PDB entry 8XYC | electron microscopy, 2.51 A resolution | chains A and C of the 4 polymer chains in the assembly

Chain A:
Protein: dVemCas12e
Amino-acid sequence (880 residues; row label = number of the first residue in the row):
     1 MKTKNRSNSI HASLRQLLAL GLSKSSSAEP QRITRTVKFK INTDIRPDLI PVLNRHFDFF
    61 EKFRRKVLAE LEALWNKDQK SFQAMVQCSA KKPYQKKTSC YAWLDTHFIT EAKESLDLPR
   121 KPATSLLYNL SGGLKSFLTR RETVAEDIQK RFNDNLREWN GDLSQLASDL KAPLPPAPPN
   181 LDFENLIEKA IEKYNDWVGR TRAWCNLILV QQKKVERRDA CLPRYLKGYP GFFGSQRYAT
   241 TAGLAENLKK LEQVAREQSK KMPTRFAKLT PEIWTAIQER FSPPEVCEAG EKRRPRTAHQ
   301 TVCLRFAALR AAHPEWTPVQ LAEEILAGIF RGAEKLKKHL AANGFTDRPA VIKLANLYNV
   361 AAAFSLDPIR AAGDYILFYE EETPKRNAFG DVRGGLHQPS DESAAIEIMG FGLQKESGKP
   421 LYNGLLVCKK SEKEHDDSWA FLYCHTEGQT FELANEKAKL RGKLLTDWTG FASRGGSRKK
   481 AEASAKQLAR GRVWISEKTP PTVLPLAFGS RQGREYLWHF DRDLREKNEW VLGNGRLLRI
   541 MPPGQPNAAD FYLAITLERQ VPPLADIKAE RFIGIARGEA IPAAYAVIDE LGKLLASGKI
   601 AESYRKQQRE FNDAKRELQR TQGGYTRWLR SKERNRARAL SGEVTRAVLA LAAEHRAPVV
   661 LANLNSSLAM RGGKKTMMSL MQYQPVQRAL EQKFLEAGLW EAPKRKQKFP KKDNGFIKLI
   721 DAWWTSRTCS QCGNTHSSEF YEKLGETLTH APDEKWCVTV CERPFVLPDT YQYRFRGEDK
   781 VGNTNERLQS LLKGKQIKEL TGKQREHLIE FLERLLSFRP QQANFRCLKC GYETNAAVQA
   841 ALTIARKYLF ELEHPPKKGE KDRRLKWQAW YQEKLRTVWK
Not modelled in the structure: 1-7, 284-296, 664-683, 735-823, 879-880
From the paper describing this entry:
  - binding site for the 35-nt DNA strand: Tyr101, Tyr422, Gly475 to Lys486
  - specificity-determining residues: Lys479
  - mutagenesis - K91A/K92A/K96A/K97A: abolished catalytic activity on dsDNA
  - mutagenesis - K91A/K92A/K96A/K97A: unchanged catalytic activity on bubbled dsDNA
  - binding site for the 35-nt DNA strand: Tyr101, Arg478, Lys479
  - mutagenesis - R478A, K479A: decreased catalytic activity

Chain C:
Molecule: 147-nt RNA strand
Sequence (147 nucleotides; row label = number of the first residue in the row; numbers below 1 keep their minus sign (G-126 is residue -126)):
  -126 GUUAGCUGUC UCUUCGGAGG CAGAUUUACU UUGAUUCUUU GCGCCUUUAC GUCCCACGUA
   -66 UUUGACGCAA CUCGCGAACU UCAGCGGUUC UUCGGAAUCG CUGACGCUCG CGGGGCUGGU
    -6 UUCAAAGAGG GCGACACCCU GGUGAAC
Not modelled in the structure: -49 to -20

Chain A / chain C interface:
Residue-residue contacts (159):
  Ser9(A) - U-124(C)  hydrogen bond to the sugar
  Ser9(A) - A-123(C)  phosphate contact
  Ser9(A) - A-1(C)  hydrogen bond to the phosphate
  Ile10(A) - A-1(C)  hydrogen bond to the phosphate
  Ile10(A) - G0(C)  phosphate contact
  His11(A) - A-123(C)  salt bridge to the phosphate
  His11(A) - G-122(C)  hydrogen bond to the base
  Ala12(A) - A-123(C)  phosphate contact
  Arg15(A) - G-122(C)  hydrogen bond to the sugar
  Thr34(A) - A1(C)  base contact
  Arg35(A) - A1(C)  sugar contact
  Thr36(A) - A1(C)  hydrogen bond to the base
  Thr36(A) - G2(C)  hydrogen bond to the sugar
  Lys38(A) - G2(C)  hydrogen bond to the phosphate
  Lys38(A) - G3(C)  salt bridge to the phosphate
  Lys40(A) - C-98(C)  phosphate contact
  Lys40(A) - U-97(C)  salt bridge to the phosphate
  Arg64(A) - G4(C)  hydrogen bond to the phosphate
  Arg64(A) - C5(C)  salt bridge to the phosphate
  Asn206(A) - G17(C)  base contact
  Leu207(A) - G17(C)  base contact
  Leu207(A) - A18(C)  sugar contact
  Gln211(A) - G17(C)  hydrogen bond to the base
  Gln211(A) - A18(C)  hydrogen bond to the base
  Gln211(A) - A19(C)  hydrogen bond to the sugar
  Gln212(A) - A19(C)  hydrogen bond to the phosphate
  Gln212(A) - C20(C)  phosphate contact
  Lys227(A) - A9(C)  salt bridge to the phosphate
  Gly228(A) - A7(C)  hydrogen bond to the phosphate
  Gly228(A) - C8(C)  hydrogen bond to the phosphate
  Tyr229(A) - A7(C)  sugar contact
  Pro230(A) - G6(C)  sugar contact
  Pro230(A) - A7(C)  sugar contact
  Gly231(A) - G6(C)  hydrogen bond to the phosphate
  Gly231(A) - A7(C)  hydrogen bond to the phosphate
  Phe232(A) - G6(C)  phosphate contact
  Phe233(A) - G4(C)  sugar contact
  Phe233(A) - C5(C)  sugar contact
  Gly234(A) - C5(C)  hydrogen bond to the phosphate
  Gly234(A) - G6(C)  phosphate contact
  Ser235(A) - G6(C)  hydrogen bond to the phosphate
  Gln236(A) - G6(C)  hydrogen bond to the phosphate
  Gln236(A) - A7(C)  phosphate contact
  Arg237(A) - C5(C)  salt bridge to the phosphate
  Arg237(A) - G6(C)  hydrogen bond to the phosphate
  Arg280(A) - G17(C)  salt bridge to the phosphate
  Thr297(A) - U-79(C)  hydrogen bond to the phosphate
  Arg305(A) - C-74(C)  sugar contact
  Arg305(A) - C-73(C)  hydrogen bond to the sugar
  Ala308(A) - C-74(C)  sugar contact
  Ala312(A) - C-74(C)  base contact
  Gly328(A) - C-73(C)  phosphate contact
  Gly328(A) - C-72(C)  phosphate contact
  Arg331(A) - C-73(C)  hydrogen bond to the base
  Arg331(A) - C-72(C)  sugar contact
  Gly332(A) - C-72(C)  hydrogen bond to the phosphate
  Lys335(A) - U-81(C)  salt bridge to the phosphate
  Lys335(A) - C-72(C)  phosphate contact
  Lys335(A) - A-71(C)  salt bridge to the phosphate
  Leu336(A) - U-81(C)  phosphate contact
  Leu336(A) - U-80(C)  phosphate contact
  His339(A) - C-82(C)  hydrogen bond to the sugar
  His339(A) - U-81(C)  hydrogen bond to the sugar
  His339(A) - G-63(C)  base contact
  Asn343(A) - A-62(C)  hydrogen bond to the sugar
  Asn343(A) - C-61(C)  sugar contact
  Thr346(A) - A-62(C)  hydrogen bond to the phosphate
  Thr346(A) - C-61(C)  phosphate contact
  Asp347(A) - G-63(C)  hydrogen bond to the base
  Asp347(A) - A-62(C)  sugar contact
  Pro349(A) - U-64(C)  base contact
  Pro349(A) - G-63(C)  sugar contact
  Ala350(A) - U-81(C)  sugar contact
  Lys353(A) - U-80(C)  salt bridge to the phosphate
  Lys353(A) - U-79(C)  phosphate contact
  Asn359(A) - G14(C)  hydrogen bond to the sugar
  Arg370(A) - U16(C)  phosphate contact
  Arg370(A) - G17(C)  salt bridge to the phosphate
  Tyr375(A) - U16(C)  phosphate contact
  Tyr375(A) - G17(C)  hydrogen bond to the phosphate
  Phe378(A) - U16(C)  sugar contact
  Phe389(A) - G14(C)  sugar contact
  Arg393(A) - U13(C)  hydrogen bond to the sugar
  Ser403(A) - G4(C)  phosphate contact
  Ala404(A) - G4(C)  phosphate contact
  Ala405(A) - G3(C)  sugar contact
  Ala405(A) - G4(C)  sugar contact
  Glu434(A) - U-101(C)  base contact
  His435(A) - U-101(C)  base contact
  His435(A) - U-100(C)  salt bridge to the phosphate
  Asp436(A) - U-101(C)  base contact
  Asp437(A) - U-101(C)  hydrogen bond to the base
  Asp437(A) - U-100(C)  base contact
  Ser438(A) - U-100(C)  base contact
  Trp439(A) - U-100(C)  hydrogen bond to the base
  Leu506(A) - U-100(C)  hydrogen bond to the base
  Ala507(A) - U-100(C)  base contact
  Ala507(A) - A-99(C)  sugar contact
  Ala507(A) - C-98(C)  sugar contact
  Phe508(A) - U-100(C)  hydrogen bond to the base
  Phe508(A) - C-98(C)  base contact
  Gly509(A) - U-100(C)  hydrogen bond to the sugar
  Gly509(A) - A-99(C)  phosphate contact
  Gly509(A) - C-98(C)  base contact
  Ser510(A) - U-101(C)  phosphate contact
  Ser510(A) - U-100(C)  hydrogen bond to the phosphate
  Ser510(A) - A-99(C)  hydrogen bond to the phosphate
  Arg511(A) - U-124(C)  base contact
  Arg511(A) - A-123(C)  salt bridge to the phosphate
  Arg511(A) - A-1(C)  sugar contact
  Arg511(A) - G0(C)  salt bridge to the phosphate
  Gln512(A) - C-98(C)  hydrogen bond to the base
  Gln512(A) - G0(C)  base contact
  Arg514(A) - U-124(C)  salt bridge to the phosphate
  Arg514(A) - A-123(C)  hydrogen bond to the base
  Arg514(A) - U-102(C)  sugar contact
  Arg514(A) - U-101(C)  salt bridge to the phosphate
  Tyr516(A) - A1(C)  hydrogen bond to the phosphate
  Trp518(A) - A-123(C)  hydrogen bond to the base
  Trp518(A) - U-101(C)  hydrogen bond to the phosphate
  His519(A) - A-123(C)  base contact
  His519(A) - G-122(C)  hydrogen bond to the base
  Phe520(A) - A-123(C)  stacking on the base
  Phe520(A) - G-122(C)  base contact
  Asp521(A) - G-122(C)  hydrogen bond to the base
  Arg525(A) - U-101(C)  hydrogen bond to the base
  Arg536(A) - G3(C)  sugar contact
  Leu538(A) - G3(C)  sugar contact
  Tyr552(A) - C-98(C)  sugar contact
  Tyr552(A) - U-97(C)  sugar contact
  Ala554(A) - G2(C)  sugar contact
  Gln607(A) - G-94(C)  hydrogen bond to the phosphate
  Gln607(A) - A-93(C)  hydrogen bond to the phosphate
  Phe611(A) - G-94(C)  phosphate contact
  Arg616(A) - C11(C)  hydrogen bond to the phosphate
  Arg616(A) - C12(C)  salt bridge to the phosphate
  Leu618(A) - U-10(C)  base contact
  Gln619(A) - C11(C)  hydrogen bond to the sugar
  Gln619(A) - C12(C)  hydrogen bond to the sugar
  Arg620(A) - C12(C)  salt bridge to the phosphate
  Arg620(A) - U13(C)  salt bridge to the phosphate
  Tyr625(A) - U-10(C)  base contact
  Thr626(A) - U-10(C)  hydrogen bond to the base
  Arg627(A) - U-10(C)  salt bridge to the phosphate
  Trp628(A) - U-10(C)  hydrogen bond to the phosphate
  Trp628(A) - G-9(C)  phosphate contact
  Leu629(A) - U-10(C)  base contact
  Lys632(A) - U-95(C)  salt bridge to the phosphate
  Lys632(A) - G-94(C)  salt bridge to the phosphate
  Asn635(A) - U-96(C)  hydrogen bond to the phosphate
  Asn635(A) - U-95(C)  hydrogen bond to the phosphate
  Arg636(A) - G-94(C)  phosphate contact
  Arg638(A) - U-96(C)  hydrogen bond to the sugar
  Ala639(A) - U-95(C)  sugar contact
  Gly642(A) - A-1(C)  sugar contact
  Glu643(A) - U-95(C)  sugar contact
  Arg646(A) - A-2(C)  salt bridge to the phosphate
  Arg646(A) - A-1(C)  salt bridge to the phosphate
  Lys693(A) - G0(C)  salt bridge to the phosphate
Interface residues without a listed pair, chain A (111 interface residues in all): Asn42, Asp44, Ile45, Ser136, Glu216, Tyr238, Thr301, Ile329, Arg348, Lys385, Arg386, His397, Asp523, Thr556, Gln622
Interface residues without a listed pair, chain C (54 interface residues in all): G-53, C-52, G-51, G-12, C-11, G15

In short:
Chain A and chain C form an interface of 111 and 54 residues respectively, with 58 hydrogen bonds, 25 salt
bridges and 1 aromatic stacking contact. Polar pairs include His11(A)-G-122(C), Thr36(A)-A1(C) and
Gln211(A)-G17(C). The paper reports a binding site for the 35-nt DNA strand at Tyr101(A), Tyr422(A) and
Gly475(A) among others; R478A and K479A of chain A reduce catalytic activity.
Chain A is dVemCas12e and chain C is a 147-nt RNA strand; the structure, Ternary structure of
dVemCas12e-sgRNA-dsDNA, was determined by electron microscopy.
